PDB entry 4JDD | X-ray diffraction, 2.10 A resolution | chains A and B

[Chain A]
Protein: 14-3-3 protein sigma
From: Homo sapiens
Reference sequence: P31947 (1433S_HUMAN); residue numbers follow UniProt; this construct covers 1-231
Amino-acid sequence (236 residues; row label = number of the first residue in the row; numbers below 1 keep their minus sign (Gly-4 is residue -4)):
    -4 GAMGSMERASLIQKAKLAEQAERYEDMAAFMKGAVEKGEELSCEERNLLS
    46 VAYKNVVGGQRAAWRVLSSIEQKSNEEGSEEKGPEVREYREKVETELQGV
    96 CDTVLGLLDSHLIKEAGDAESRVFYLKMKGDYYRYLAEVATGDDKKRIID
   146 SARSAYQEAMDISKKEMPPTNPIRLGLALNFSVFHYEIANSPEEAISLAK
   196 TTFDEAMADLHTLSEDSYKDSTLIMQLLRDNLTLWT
Differences from the reference sequence: expression tag (-4 to 0)
Ligand contacts: fusicoccin (FSC): Glu14, Met22, Asn42, Leu43, Ser45, Val46, Lys49, Phe119, Lys122, Met123, Pro167, Ile168, Gly171, Lys214, Asp215, Leu218, Ile219
Curated features (UniProtKB/Swiss-Prot):
  - site (Interaction with phosphoserine on interacting protein): Arg56, Arg129
  - modified residue (Phosphoserine): Ser5, Ser74

[Chain B]
Protein: Estrogen receptor Peptide
Reference sequence: P03372 (ESR1_HUMAN); residues 585-595 here = UniProt positions 585-595
Amino-acid sequence (11 residues; numbered 585 to 595; the number before each row is that of its first residue):
   585 TGEAEGFPATV
Disordered / not traced: 585-590
Modified residues: Thr594 (phosphothreonine; TPO)
From the paper describing this entry:
  - mutagenesis - T594A: abolished binding to 14-3-3 protein sigma (chain A)
  - mutagenesis - T594A: increased signaling (transcriptional activity)

[Interface between chain A and chain B]
Contacting residue pairs - 19 pairs, chain A then chain B:
  Lys49(A) - Val595(B)  hydrogen bond (side chain-backbone)
  Arg56(A) - Thr594(B)
  Arg60(A) - Phe591(B)
  Lys122(A) - Val595(B)  hydrogen bond (side chain-backbone)
  Arg129(A) - Thr594(B)
  Tyr130(A) - Thr594(B)
  Gly171(A) - Val595(B)
  Leu174(A) - Ala593(B)
  Leu174(A) - Thr594(B)
  Leu174(A) - Val595(B)
  Asn175(A) - Thr594(B)
  Asn175(A) - Val595(B)  hydrogen bond (side chain-backbone)
  Val178(A) - Pro592(B)  hydrophobic
  Val178(A) - Ala593(B)
  Val178(A) - Thr594(B)
  Glu182(A) - Pro592(B)
  Asn226(A) - Pro592(B)
  Asn226(A) - Ala593(B)  hydrogen bond (side chain-backbone)
  Trp230(A) - Pro592(B)  hydrophobic
Interface residues without a listed pair, chain A (16 interface residues in all): Asp126, Leu222, Leu229

[Summary]
16 residues of chain A and 5 residues of chain B are in contact; the contacts include 4 hydrogen bonds. Polar
contacts include Lys49(A)-Val595(B), Lys122(A)-Val595(B) and Asn175(A)-Val595(B). Chain A binds fusicoccin.
From the paper: T594A of chain B abolishes binding to 14-3-3 protein sigma (chain A); T594A of chain B
increases signaling (transcriptional activity).
Here chain A is 14-3-3 protein sigma (Homo sapiens) and chain B is Estrogen receptor Peptide. Entry 4JDD
(14-3-3 protein interaction with Estrogen Receptor Alpha provides a novel drug target interface) was
determined by X-ray diffraction (same publication as 4JC3).
